3HO9 - chain A; structure by X-ray diffraction, 1.90 A resolution.

# Chain A
Protein: 3-oxoacyl-[acyl-carrier-protein] synthase 2
Organism: Escherichia coli
Notes: EC 2.3.1.179
UniProtKB: P0AAI5 (FABF_ECOLI); residues 1-412 here correspond to UniProt positions 2-413 (UniProt number = residue number + 1)
Amino-acid sequence (427 residues; each row starts with the number of its first residue; numbers below 1 keep their minus sign (Met-14 is residue -14)):
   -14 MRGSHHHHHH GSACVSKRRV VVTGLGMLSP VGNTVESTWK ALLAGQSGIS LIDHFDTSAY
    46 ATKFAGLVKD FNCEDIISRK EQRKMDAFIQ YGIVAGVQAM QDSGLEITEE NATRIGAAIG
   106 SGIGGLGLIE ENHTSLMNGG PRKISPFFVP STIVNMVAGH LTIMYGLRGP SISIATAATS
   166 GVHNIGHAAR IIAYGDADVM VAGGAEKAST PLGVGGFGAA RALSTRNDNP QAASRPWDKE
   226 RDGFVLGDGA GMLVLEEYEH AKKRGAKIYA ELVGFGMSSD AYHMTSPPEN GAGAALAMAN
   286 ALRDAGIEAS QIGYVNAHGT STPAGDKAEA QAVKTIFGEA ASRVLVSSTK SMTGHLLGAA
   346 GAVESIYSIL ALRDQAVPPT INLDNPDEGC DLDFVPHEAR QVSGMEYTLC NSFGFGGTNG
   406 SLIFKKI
Disordered / not traced: -14 to 1
Construct notes: expression tag (-14 to 0); engineered mutation Ala163 (Cys164 in P0AAI5)
UniProt features mapped onto this chain:
  - active site (For beta-ketoacyl synthase activity): His303, His340
  - binding site (platencin): Thr270, Thr307 to Ala309, His340
  - binding site (platensimycin): Thr270, His303, Thr307 to Ala309, His340
Ligand contacts: Platencin A1 (N3A; 2,4-dihydroxy-3-({3-[(2R,4aR,8S,8aR,9R)-9-hydroxy-8-methyl-3-methylidene-7-oxo-1,3,4,7,8,8a-hexahydro-2H-2,4a-ethanonap hthalen-8-yl]propanoyl}amino)benzoic acid): Ala163, Ala205, Arg206, Ala207, Phe229, His268, Thr270, Ser271, Pro272, His303, Thr305, Thr307, Pro308, Ala309, Gly310, His340, Phe398, Gly399, Phe400

# Overview
Bound to chain A: Platencin A1. UniProt lists active-site residues His303 and His340, 5 platencin-binding
residues and 6 platensimycin-binding residues.
Chain A is 3-oxoacyl-[acyl-carrier-protein] synthase 2 (Escherichia coli); the structure, Structure of E.coli
FabF(C163A) in complex with Platencin A1, was determined by X-ray diffraction, deposited together with 3I8P,
3HNZ and 3HO2.
